PDB entry 8HJU | electron microscopy, 2.80 A resolution | chains L and C of the 36 polymer chains in the assembly

Chain L:
Protein: Reaction center protein L chain
Organism: Roseiflexus castenholzii DSM 13941
UniProtKB: A7NQE8 (A7NQE8_ROSCS); residue numbers follow UniProt; this construct covers 1-315
Amino-acid sequence (315 residues; row label = number of the first residue in the row):
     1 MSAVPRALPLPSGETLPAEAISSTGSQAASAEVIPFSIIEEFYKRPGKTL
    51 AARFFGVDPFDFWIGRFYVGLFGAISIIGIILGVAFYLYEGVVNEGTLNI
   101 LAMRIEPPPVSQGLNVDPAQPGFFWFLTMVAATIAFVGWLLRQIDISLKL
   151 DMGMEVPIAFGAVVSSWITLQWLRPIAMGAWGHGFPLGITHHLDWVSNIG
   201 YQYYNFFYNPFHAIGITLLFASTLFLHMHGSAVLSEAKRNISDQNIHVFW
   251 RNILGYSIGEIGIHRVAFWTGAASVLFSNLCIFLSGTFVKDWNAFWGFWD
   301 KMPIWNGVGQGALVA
Unresolved in the structure: 1-5, 21-28
Ion coordination: Fe ion: His229, His264 (shared with 3 residues of chain M)
Small-molecule neighbours:
  - bacteriochlorophyll a (BCL), molecule 1: Val84, Tyr87, Phe136, Trp167, Leu170, Phe185, Ile189, Thr190, His192, Leu193, Val196
  - bacteriochlorophyll a (BCL), molecule 2: Phe136, Phe160, Val163, Val164, Ser166, Trp167, Leu170, Trp195, Val196, Ser197, Ile199, Gly200, Tyr201, Phe206, Phe207, His212, Gly215, Ile216, Leu219, Phe220, Val275, Ser278, Asn279, Cys281, Ile282
  - bacteriochlorophyll a (BCL), molecule 3: Val196, Tyr201, Phe207, Phe220
  - bacteriopheophytin a (BPH), molecule 1: Gly79, Ile80, Gly83, Val84, Tyr87, Thr128, Ala132, Ala135, Phe136, Trp139, Gln143, Val156, Ala159, Phe160, Val163, Trp167, Phe185, Leu187, Gly188, Ile189, His192, Leu219, Gly271, Ala272, Val275
  - bacteriopheophytin a (BPH), molecule 2: Phe207, Ala213, Ile216, Thr217, Phe220, Ala221, Leu224
  - bacteriopheophytin a (BPH), molecule 3: Phe220, Thr223, Leu224, His227, Met228, Trp250, Ile253, Leu254
  - Menaquinone 11 (MQE; 2-methyl-3-[(2E,6E,10E,14E,18E,22E,26E,30E,34E,38E)-3,7,11,15,19,23,27,31,35,39,43-undecamethyltetratetraconta-2,6,10,1 4,18,22,26,30,34,38,42-undecaen-1-yl]naphthalene-1,4-dione), molecule 1: Phe67, Tyr68, Val69, Gly73, Ile77, Ile80, Ile81, Val84, Leu88, Trp139, Arg142
  - Menaquinone 11 (MQE), molecule 2: Leu218, Phe225, Met228, His229, Ala232, Ile246, His247, Trp250, Tyr256, Ser257, Ile258, Gly259, Glu260, Ile263, Val266, Trp269, Thr270, Ala273, Phe277, Phe288

Chain C:
Protein: Multiheme_cytc domain-containing protein
Organism: Roseiflexus castenholzii DSM 13941
UniProtKB: A7NQE7 (A7NQE7_ROSCS); numbering as in UniProt (aligned over 1-320)
Amino-acid sequence (320 residues; each row starts with the number of its first residue):
     1 MIQQPPTLFPEITNTVRGRFYIVAGIISVVMAVASIAIFWWIFYTITPAP
    51 APPLQNPIYVNYTQEPTDYISAESLAAMNAYIQANPQPQAVQVLKGMTTA
   101 QISAYMVAQVSGGLKVDCSYCHNIANFAQQDGYPNAAKKVTARKMMLMSA
   151 DLNQNYTAKLPASVGGYQITCATCHNGKAAGLEPYPIEIMNTLPNDWRLP
   201 LELDYPGGLVVTGRKDVSNHEVEQNQFAMYHMNVSMGQGCTFCHNARYFP
   251 SYEIAQKNHSIIMLQMTKHIQETYVAPGGRIADGIMAGKSPSCWLCHQGA
   301 NIPPGAAKPGQVPAVLSSTP
Unresolved in the structure: 1-5
Covalently attached groups: heme (HEM) linked to Cys118, Cys121, Cys171, Cys174, Cys240, Cys293, Cys296
Ion coordination: heme Fe (4 sites), coordinated by Met106, His122, Met145, His175, Met229, His244, Met263, His297
Small-molecule neighbours:
  - bacteriochlorophyll a (BCL): Ile38, Trp41, Ile42, Ile46
  - heme (HEM), molecule 1: Ile70, Met78, Tyr81, Pro88, Gln89, Ala90, Val91, Gln92, Val93, Leu94, Thr99, Ile102, Ser103, Met106, Val107, Val110, Ser111, Leu114, Val116, Asp117, Tyr120, His122, Phe127, Ala128, Lys139, Ala142, Arg143, Met146
  - heme (HEM), molecule 2: Tyr105, Val110, Leu114, Tyr120, Lys138, Thr141, Ala142, Met145, Met146, Met148, Ser149, Leu152, Ile169, Thr170, His175, Ala179, Ala180, Gly181, Leu182, Ile270, Met286, Ala287, Lys289, Leu295
  - heme (HEM), molecule 3: Thr157, Leu160, Pro161, Val164, Gly165, Gly166, Tyr167, Ile169, Thr173, Leu199, Met232, Met236, Phe242, Gln256, His259, Ser260, Met263, Leu264, Met266, Thr267, Ser292, His297, Asn301, Ile302, Pro303, Ala306
  - heme (HEM), molecule 4: Tyr205, Pro206, Gly207, Gly208, Leu209, Val210, Val211, Thr212, Asn225, Gln226, Met229, Met232, Asn233, Met236, Gly239, Phe242, Cys243, His244, Phe249, Pro250, Tyr252, Lys257, Ser260, Ile261, Leu264
  - beta,psi-caroten-4-one (KGD), molecule 1: Pro6, Thr7, Leu8, Phe9
  - beta,psi-caroten-4-one (KGD), molecule 2: Val16, Arg19, Phe20, Val23, Ala24, Ile27, Ser28, Met31, Ala32, Ser35, Ile36, Phe39, Trp40
  - beta,psi-caroten-4-one (KGD), molecule 3: Met31, Ala34, Ser35, Ile38
  - Menaquinone 11 (MQE; 2-methyl-3-[(2E,6E,10E,14E,18E,22E,26E,30E,34E,38E)-3,7,11,15,19,23,27,31,35,39,43-undecamethyltetratetraconta-2,6,10,1 4,18,22,26,30,34,38,42-undecaen-1-yl]naphthalene-1,4-dione): Phe39, Trp40, Phe43
Reported in the primary citation:
  - binding site for beta,psi-caroten-4-one: Ser35, Trp40
  - conformationally variable residues (order/disorder transition): Pro6 to Val16

How chain L and chain C interact:
Pairs across the interface - 25 pairs, chain L then chain C:
  Asp194(L) with Arg247(C), salt bridge
  Ser197(L) with Ala246(C), hydrogen bond (side chain-backbone)
  Asn198(L) with Thr241(C); Asn245(C), hydrogen bond; Ala246(C), hydrogen bond (side chain-backbone)
  Tyr201(L) with Cys240(C); Ala246(C), hydrophobic; Phe249(C), hydrophobic
  Gln202(L) with Gly239(C); Cys240(C); Thr241(C)
  Tyr204(L) with Gln226(C), hydrogen bond; Tyr230(C), hydrophobic; Asn233(C)
  Asp291(L) with Tyr230(C), hydrogen bond
  Asn293(L) with Asn191(C), hydrogen bond (backbone-side chain); Thr192(C), hydrogen bond; Tyr230(C)
  Ala294(L) with Asn191(C); Tyr230(C)
  Trp296(L) with Asn191(C)
  Gly297(L) with Asn191(C)
  Ala312(L) with Asn195(C); Asp196(C)
  Val314(L) with Asn195(C), hydrogen bond (backbone-side chain)
Interface residues without a listed pair, chain L (16 interface residues in all): His191, Gly311, Ala315
Interface residues without a listed pair, chain C (16 interface residues in all): Ile187, His244

Overview:
The chain L/chain C interface involves 16 residues from each chain; the contacts include 8 hydrogen bonds and
1 salt bridge. Polar contacts include Asp194(L)-Arg247(C), Ser197(L)-Ala246(C) and Asn198(L)-Asn245(C). One
Menaquinone 11 molecule is bound between chain L and chain C. From the paper: a binding site for
beta,psi-caroten-4-one at Ser35(C) and Trp40(C); conformational variability at Pro6(C).
Here chain L is Reaction center protein L chain and chain C is Multiheme_cytc domain-containing protein, both
from Roseiflexus castenholzii DSM 13941. Entry 8HJU (Cryo-EM structure of native RC-LH complex from
Roseiflexus castenholzii at 10,000 lux) was determined by electron microscopy together with 8HJV, 8J5O and
8J5P from the same study.
